Entry 8APC (electron microscopy, 3.50 A resolution); this record covers chains B1 and F1 of the 42 polymer chains in the assembly.

# Chain B1
Name: ATP synthase subunit alpha, mitochondrial
Source organism: Trypanosoma brucei brucei
UniProtKB: Q9GS23 (ATPA_TRYBB); numbering as in UniProt (aligned over 1-584)
Chain sequence (584 residues; each row starts with the number of its first residue):
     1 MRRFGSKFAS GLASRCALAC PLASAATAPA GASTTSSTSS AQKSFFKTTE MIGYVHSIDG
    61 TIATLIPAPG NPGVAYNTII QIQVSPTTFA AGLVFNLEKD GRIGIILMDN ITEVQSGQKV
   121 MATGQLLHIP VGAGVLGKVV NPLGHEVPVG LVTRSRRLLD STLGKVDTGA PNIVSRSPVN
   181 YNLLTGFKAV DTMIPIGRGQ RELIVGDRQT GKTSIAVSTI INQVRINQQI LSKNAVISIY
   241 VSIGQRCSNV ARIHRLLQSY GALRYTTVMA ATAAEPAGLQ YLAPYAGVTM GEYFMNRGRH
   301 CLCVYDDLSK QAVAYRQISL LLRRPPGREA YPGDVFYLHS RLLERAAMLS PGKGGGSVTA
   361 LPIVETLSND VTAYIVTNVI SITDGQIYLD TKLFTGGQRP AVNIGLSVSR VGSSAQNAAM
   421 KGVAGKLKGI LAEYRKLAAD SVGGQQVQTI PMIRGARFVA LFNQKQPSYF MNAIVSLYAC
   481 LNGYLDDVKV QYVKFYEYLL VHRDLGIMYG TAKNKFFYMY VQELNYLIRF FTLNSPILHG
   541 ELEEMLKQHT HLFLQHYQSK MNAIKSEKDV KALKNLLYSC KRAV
Not modelled in the structure: 1-45, 152-160, 439-445
UniProt features mapped onto this chain:
  - binding site (ATP): Asp-207 to Ser-214, Gln-464
  - site: Leu-159, Asp-160 (Cleavage), Ser-407 (Required for activity)
Metal / ion sites: Mg2+: Thr-213 (together with ATP)
Ligand contacts:
  - ATP (adenosine-5'-triphosphate), molecule 1: Asp-207, Arg-208, Gln-209, Thr-210, Gly-211, Lys-212, Thr-213, Ser-214, Gln-245, Phe-394, Arg-399, Pro-400, Gln-464, Lys-465
  - ATP, molecule 2: Ile-380, Ser-381, Val-408, Arg-410

# Chain F1
Name: ATP synthase subunit beta, mitochondrial
Source organism: Trypanosoma brucei brucei
Notes: EC 7.1.2.2
UniProtKB: Q9GPE9 (ATPB_TRYBB); residue numbers follow UniProt; this construct covers 1-519
Chain sequence (519 residues; numbered 1 to 519; the number before each row is that of its first residue):
     1 MLTRFRSAVL RGAVSITGAR AASTAPVADH KGRVGHVSQV IGAVVDVHFA DGVPPVLTAL
    61 DVVDKLGRDE PLTLEIVQHL DAHTGRCIAM QTTDLLKLKA KVVSTGGNIS VPVGRETLGR
   121 IFNVLGDAID QRGPVGEKLR MPIHAVAPKL ADQAAEDAVL TTGIKVIDLI LPYCKGGKIG
   181 LFGGAGVGKT VIIMELINNV AKGHGGFSVF AGVGERTREG TDLYLEMMQS KVIDLKGESK
   241 CVLVYGQMNE PPGARARVAQ SALTMAEYFR DVEGQDVLLF IDNIFRFTQA NSEVSALLGR
   301 IPAAVGYQPT LAEDLGQLQE RITSTTKGSI TSVQAVYVPA DDITDPAPAT TFSHLDATTV
   361 LDRAVAESGI YPAVNPLECA SRIMDPDVIS VDHYNVAQDV VQMLTKYREL QDIIAVLGID
   421 ELSEEDKLIV DRARKLVKFL SQPFQVAEVF TGMTGHYVQL DDTIDSFSGL LMGTYDQVPE
   481 MAFYMVGGIN SVLEKAKKMA EEAAELEKMR RARVAQASS
Not modelled in the structure: 1-25, 515-519
UniProt features mapped onto this chain:
  - binding site (ATP): Gly-184 to Val-191, Arg-216
Metal / ion sites: Mg2+: Thr-190 (together with ATP)
Ligand contacts:
  - ATP (adenosine-5'-triphosphate), molecule 1: Gly-184, Ala-185, Gly-186, Val-187, Gly-188, Lys-189, Thr-190, Val-191, Glu-215, Arg-216, Tyr-337, Tyr-371, Phe-444, Ala-447, Phe-450, Thr-451
  - ATP, molecule 2: Ser-381, Arg-382, Met-384

# How chain B1 and chain F1 interact
Pairs across the interface (78):
  Pro-72(B1) with Lys-97(F1)
  Gly-73(B1) with Lys-97(F1)
  Ala-75(B1) with Leu-96(F1); Lys-97(F1)
  Tyr-76(B1) with Val-40(F1), hydrophobic; Gly-42(F1), hydrogen bond (side chain-backbone); Thr-93(F1); Asp-94(F1); Leu-95(F1), hydrogen bond (backbone-backbone); Leu-96(F1), hydrogen bond (backbone-backbone)
  Asn-77(B1) with Asp-94(F1), hydrogen bond
  Thr-78(B1) with Leu-95(F1)
  Asn-96(B1) with Val-40(F1); Ile-41(F1)
  Leu-97(B1) with Gln-39(F1); Val-40(F1), hydrogen bond (backbone-backbone); Leu-96(F1)
  Glu-98(B1) with Leu-98(F1)
  Lys-99(B1) with Ser-38(F1); Gln-39(F1); Thr-84(F1)
  Leu-126(B1) with Leu-95(F1), hydrophobic
  Ala-170(B1) with Asn-249(F1)
  Pro-171(B1) with Thr-217(F1)
  Ile-173(B1) with Gly-220(F1); Thr-221(F1), hydrogen bond (backbone-side chain)
  Val-174(B1) with Ile-129(F1); Gln-131(F1)
  Arg-176(B1) with Thr-217(F1)
  Pro-178(B1) with Leu-225(F1), hydrophobic
  Arg-201(B1) with Arg-216(F1)
  Pro-325(B1) with Pro-302(F1), hydrophobic
  Pro-326(B1) with Val-305(F1); Gly-306(F1)
  Gly-327(B1) with Val-305(F1)
  Arg-328(B1) with Val-305(F1); Pro-339(F1); Asp-342(F1), salt bridge; Asp-345(F1), salt bridge
  Gly-333(B1) with Glu-293(F1)
  Asp-334(B1) with Glu-293(F1)
  Phe-336(B1) with Arg-286(F1); Gln-289(F1)
  Tyr-337(B1) with Met-248(F1); Asn-249(F1); Glu-250(F1); Pro-251(F1); Arg-255(F1); Glu-293(F1)
  Ser-340(B1) with Met-248(F1)
  Glu-344(B1) with Arg-216(F1); Thr-217(F1), hydrogen bond; Met-248(F1); Asn-249(F1)
  Thr-372(B1) with Ala-340(F1); Asp-341(F1)
  Thr-377(B1) with Ala-185(F1); Tyr-337(F1); Ala-340(F1)
  Asn-378(B1) with Tyr-337(F1)
  Ile-380(B1) with Ala-185(F1), hydrophobic; Arg-216(F1), hydrogen bond (backbone-side chain)
  Ser-381(B1) with Arg-216(F1), hydrogen bond (backbone-side chain); Met-248(F1); Arg-286(F1), hydrogen bond; Tyr-337(F1)
  Ile-382(B1) with Arg-216(F1), hydrogen bond (backbone-side chain); Met-248(F1), hydrophobic
  Thr-383(B1) with Arg-216(F1), hydrogen bond (backbone-side chain)
  Asp-384(B1) with Arg-216(F1), salt bridge; Arg-218(F1), salt bridge
  Ser-409(B1) with Phe-450(F1)
  Arg-410(B1) with Gly-186(F1); Arg-216(F1); Phe-450(F1)
  Ser-413(B1) with Val-449(F1)
  Lys-428(B1) with Val-449(F1), hydrogen bond (side chain-backbone); Phe-450(F1), hydrogen bond (side chain-backbone)
Interface residues without a listed pair, chain B1 (50 interface residues in all): Val-74, Phe-95, Gly-124, Asp-167, Asn-172, Ser-175, Val-371, Tyr-374, Leu-406, Val-411
Interface residues without a listed pair, chain F1 (52 interface residues in all): Ile-121, Asp-130, Gly-214, Glu-215, Tyr-245, Pro-252, Ala-296, Arg-363, Glu-367, Thr-451, Gly-452

# Overview
Chain B1 and chain F1 form an interface of 50 and 52 residues respectively, with 14 hydrogen bonds and 4 salt
bridges. Polar pairs include Arg-328(B1)/Asp-342(F1), Arg-328(B1)/Asp-345(F1) and Asp-384(B1)/Arg-216(F1). One
ATP molecule is bound between chain B1 and chain F1. Chain B1 binds ATP.
Here chain B1 is ATP synthase subunit alpha, mitochondrial and chain F1 is ATP synthase subunit beta,
mitochondrial, both from Trypanosoma brucei brucei. Entry 8APC (rotational state 1c of the Trypanosoma brucei
mitochondrial ATP synthase dimer) was determined by electron microscopy, deposited together with 8AP6, 8AP7,
8AP8, 8AP9, 8APA, 8APB and 7 further entries.
